Entry 3ZK0 (X-ray diffraction, 1.70 A resolution); this record covers chain A.

[Chain A]
Molecule: SCO3965
Organism: Streptomyces lividans
Reference sequence: Q93J41 (Q93J41_STRCO); residue numbers follow UniProt; this construct covers 42-178
Sequence (140 residues; row label = number of the first residue in the row):
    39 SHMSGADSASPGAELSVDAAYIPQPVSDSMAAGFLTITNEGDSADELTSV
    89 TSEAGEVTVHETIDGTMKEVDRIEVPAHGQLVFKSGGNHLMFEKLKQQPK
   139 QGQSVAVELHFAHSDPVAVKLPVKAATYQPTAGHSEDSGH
Disordered / not traced: 39-47, 165-178
Sequence notes: expression tag (39-41)
Reported in the primary citation:
  - conformationally variable residues (side-chain flip): His-98

[Summary]
The paper reports conformational variability at His-98.
Chain A is SCO3965 (Streptomyces lividans); the structure, The crystal structure of a Cu(I) metallochaperone
from Streptomyces lividans in its apo form, was determined by X-ray diffraction together with 4BPY and 3ZJA
from the same study.
